Entry 9NW3 (electron microscopy, 3.70 A resolution); this record covers chains 5A and 6A of the 130 polymer chains in the assembly.

[Chain 5A]
Protein: TLP2
From: Tetrahymena thermophila CU428
UniProt: I7MHP2 (I7MHP2_TETTS); numbering as in UniProt (aligned over 1-1754)
Sequence (1754 residues; row label = number of the first residue in the row):
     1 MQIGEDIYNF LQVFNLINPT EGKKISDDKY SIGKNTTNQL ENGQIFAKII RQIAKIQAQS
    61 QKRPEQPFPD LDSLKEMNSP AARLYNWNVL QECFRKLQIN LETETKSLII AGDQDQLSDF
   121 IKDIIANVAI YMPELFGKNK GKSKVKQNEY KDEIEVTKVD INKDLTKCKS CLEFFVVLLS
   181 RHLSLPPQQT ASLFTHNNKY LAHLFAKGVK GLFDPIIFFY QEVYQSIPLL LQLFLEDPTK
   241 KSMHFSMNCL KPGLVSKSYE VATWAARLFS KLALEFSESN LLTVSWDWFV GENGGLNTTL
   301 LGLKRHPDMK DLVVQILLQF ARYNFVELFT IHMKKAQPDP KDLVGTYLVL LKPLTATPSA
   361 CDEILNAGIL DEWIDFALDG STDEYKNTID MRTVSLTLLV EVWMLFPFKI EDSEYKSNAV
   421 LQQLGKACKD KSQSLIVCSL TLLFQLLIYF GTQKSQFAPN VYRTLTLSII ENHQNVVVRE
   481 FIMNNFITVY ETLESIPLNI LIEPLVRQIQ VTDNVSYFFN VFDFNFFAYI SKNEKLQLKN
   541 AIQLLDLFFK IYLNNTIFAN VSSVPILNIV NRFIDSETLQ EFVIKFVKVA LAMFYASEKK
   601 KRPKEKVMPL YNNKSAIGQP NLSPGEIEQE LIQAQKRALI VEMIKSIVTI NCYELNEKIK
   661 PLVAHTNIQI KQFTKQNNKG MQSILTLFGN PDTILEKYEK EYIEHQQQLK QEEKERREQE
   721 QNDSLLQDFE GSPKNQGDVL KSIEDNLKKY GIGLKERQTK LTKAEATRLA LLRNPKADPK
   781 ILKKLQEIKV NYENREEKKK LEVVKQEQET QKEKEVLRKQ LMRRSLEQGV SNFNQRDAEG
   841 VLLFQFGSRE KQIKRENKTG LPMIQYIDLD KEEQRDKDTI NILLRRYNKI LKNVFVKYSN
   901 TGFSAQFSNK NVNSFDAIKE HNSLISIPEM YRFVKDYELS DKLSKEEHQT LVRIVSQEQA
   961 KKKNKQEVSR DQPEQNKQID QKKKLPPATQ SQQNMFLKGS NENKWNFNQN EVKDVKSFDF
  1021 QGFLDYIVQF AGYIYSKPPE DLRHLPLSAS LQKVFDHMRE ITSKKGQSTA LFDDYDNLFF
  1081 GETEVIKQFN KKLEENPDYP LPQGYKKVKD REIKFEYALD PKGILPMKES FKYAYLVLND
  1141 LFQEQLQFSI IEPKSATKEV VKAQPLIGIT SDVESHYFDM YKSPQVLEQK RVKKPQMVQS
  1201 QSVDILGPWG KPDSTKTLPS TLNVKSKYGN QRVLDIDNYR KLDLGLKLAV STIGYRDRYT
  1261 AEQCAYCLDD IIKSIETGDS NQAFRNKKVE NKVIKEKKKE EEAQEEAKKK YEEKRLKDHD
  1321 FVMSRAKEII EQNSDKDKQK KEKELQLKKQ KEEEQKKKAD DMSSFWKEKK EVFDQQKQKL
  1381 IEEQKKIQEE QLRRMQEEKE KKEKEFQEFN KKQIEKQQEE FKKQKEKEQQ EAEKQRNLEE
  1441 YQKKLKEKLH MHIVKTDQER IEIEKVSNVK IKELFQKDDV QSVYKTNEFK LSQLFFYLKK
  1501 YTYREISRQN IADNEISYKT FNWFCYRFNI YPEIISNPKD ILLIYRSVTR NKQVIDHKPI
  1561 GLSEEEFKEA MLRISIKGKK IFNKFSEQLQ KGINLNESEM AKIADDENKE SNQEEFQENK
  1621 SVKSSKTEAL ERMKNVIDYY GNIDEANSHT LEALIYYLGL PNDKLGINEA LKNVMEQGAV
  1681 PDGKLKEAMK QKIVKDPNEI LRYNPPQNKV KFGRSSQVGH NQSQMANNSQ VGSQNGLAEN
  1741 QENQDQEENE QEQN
Not modelled in the structure: 1-770, 859-864, 965-1016, 1171-1242, 1286-1292, 1613-1754

[Chain 6A]
Protein: Cation channel family protein
From: Tetrahymena thermophila CU428
UniProt: W7X235 (W7X235_TETTS); residues -89 to 256 here correspond to UniProt positions 1-346 (UniProt number = residue number + 90)
Sequence (346 residues; row label = number of the first residue in the row; numbers below 1 keep their minus sign (Met-89 is residue -89)):
   -89 MSQKTIQSQE ELEENNKNQE EEENVPQQSN KQGSSENLRQ KNRSQENLKQ RKQSPNYYQS
   -29 SMVQSGVGTS PTRKPNDKTF ITLQKKEEES QVWKPYDFLF PAGRLAKLVK VFDVYFKNFP
    31 FSDLLNKLKL TEGYPIVNLI GAAQSNRGKF YAGLARACFN SEAIIVDSAI ETGLEPYVIR
    91 RDLKLVGVAP ENCVKYPKIN STYKDPYELS NGHTHLFLVN DKDKTLQWSQ ETLFKIQLIL
   151 KLAEGKVSKK GPRCKIVNVL LADTPNYLDE VRLAVKYDLP IIVCKGSHIC DEIIKNSKAQ
   211 EEEKQWNLVD DEMQELLQKG HFYMLDSLDS EDIAQYIHFF LTFTPY
Not modelled in the structure: -89 to 0

[How chain 5A and chain 6A interact]
Pairs across the interface (50; chain 5A residue first):
  Leu826(5A) - Ile109(6A)  hydrophobic
  Glu827(5A) - Leu9(6A)
  Gly829(5A) - Ile109(6A)
  Gly829(5A) - Asn110(6A)  hydrogen bond (backbone-side chain)
  Val830(5A) - Asn110(6A)
  Asp837(5A) - Lys108(6A)
  Ala838(5A) - Lys108(6A)
  Ala838(5A) - Ile109(6A)  hydrogen bond (backbone-backbone)
  Glu839(5A) - Pro11(6A)
  Glu839(5A) - Pro107(6A)
  Glu839(5A) - Lys108(6A)  hydrogen bond (side chain-backbone)
  Glu839(5A) - Ile109(6A)  hydrogen bond (side chain-backbone)
  Gly840(5A) - Ile109(6A)
  Val841(5A) - Leu9(6A)
  Val841(5A) - Phe10(6A)
  Val841(5A) - Pro11(6A)  hydrophobic
  Val841(5A) - Ile109(6A)
  Leu842(5A) - Asp7(6A)
  Leu842(5A) - Phe8(6A)
  Leu842(5A) - Leu9(6A)  hydrogen bond (backbone-backbone)
  Leu843(5A) - Asp7(6A)
  Phe844(5A) - Asp7(6A)  hydrogen bond (backbone-backbone)
  Phe844(5A) - Leu9(6A)  hydrophobic
  Gln845(5A) - Asp7(6A)
  Phe846(5A) - Pro5(6A)  hydrophobic
  Phe846(5A) - Asp7(6A)
  Phe846(5A) - Lys37(6A)
  Gly847(5A) - Asp7(6A)  hydrogen bond (backbone-side chain)
  Gly847(5A) - Lys17(6A)
  Ser848(5A) - Asp7(6A)  hydrogen bond (backbone-side chain)
  Arg849(5A) - Asp7(6A)
  Arg849(5A) - Leu9(6A)
  Glu850(5A) - Lys17(6A)  salt bridge
  Ile853(5A) - Leu15(6A)  hydrophobic
  Gln865(5A) - Ile89(6A)
  Gln865(5A) - Arg90(6A)
  Lys871(5A) - Tyr87(6A)
  Glu872(5A) - Arg90(6A)  salt bridge
  Glu873(5A) - Ser240(6A)  hydrogen bond
  Gln874(5A) - Lys59(6A)  hydrogen bond
  Arg875(5A) - Glu241(6A)  salt bridge
  Leu1119(5A) - Gln245(6A)
  Ile1124(5A) - Asp242(6A)
  Leu1125(5A) - Gln245(6A)
  Leu1125(5A) - Tyr246(6A)  hydrophobic
  Pro1126(5A) - Met234(6A)
  Pro1126(5A) - Tyr246(6A)
  Phe1131(5A) - Phe253(6A)  hydrophobic
  Phe1131(5A) - Pro255(6A)
  Glu1152(5A) - Arg66(6A)  salt bridge
Interface residues without a listed pair, chain 5A (34 interface residues in all): Ser831, Pro1153, Lys1154
Interface residues without a listed pair, chain 6A (29 interface residues in all): Tyr6, Ala12, Ala62

[Summary]
34 residues of chain 5A and 29 residues of chain 6A are in contact; the contacts include 10 hydrogen bonds and
4 salt bridges. Among the polar pairs are Glu850(5A)-Lys17(6A), Glu872(5A)-Arg90(6A) and
Arg875(5A)-Glu241(6A).
Here chain 5A is TLP2 and chain 6A is Cation channel family protein, both from Tetrahymena thermophila CU428.
Entry 9NW3 (Ciliary tip central pair) was determined by electron microscopy, deposited together with 9OT2 and
9NTM.
